3VXM - chains A and D of the 5 polymer chains in the assembly; structure by X-ray diffraction, 2.50 A resolution.

Chain A:
Name: HLA class I histocompatibility antigen, A-24 alpha chain
Organism: Homo sapiens
UniProtKB: P05534 (1A24_HUMAN); residues 1-274 here correspond to UniProt positions 25-298 (UniProt number = residue number + 24)
Chain sequence (275 residues; each row starts with the number of its first residue; numbering starts at 0):
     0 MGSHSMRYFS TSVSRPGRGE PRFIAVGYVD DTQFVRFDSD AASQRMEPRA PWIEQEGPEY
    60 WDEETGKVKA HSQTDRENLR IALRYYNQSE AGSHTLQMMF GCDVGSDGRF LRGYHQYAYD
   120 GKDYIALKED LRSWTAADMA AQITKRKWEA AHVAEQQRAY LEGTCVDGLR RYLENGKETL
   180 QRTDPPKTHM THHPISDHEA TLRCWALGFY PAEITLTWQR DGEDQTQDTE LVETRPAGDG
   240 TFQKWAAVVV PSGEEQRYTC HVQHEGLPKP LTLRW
Not modelled in the structure: 0
Sequence notes: expression tag (0)
Cystine bridges: Cys101-Cys164, Cys203-Cys259
Metal / ion sites: Co2+: Asp223 (shared with 2 residues of chain E)

Chain D:
Name: C1-28 TCR alpha chain
Organism: Homo sapiens
Chain sequence (211 residues; row label = number of the first residue in the row; numbering starts at 0):
     0 MAQSVTQPDI HITVSEGASL ELRCNYSYGA TPYLFWYVQS PGQGLQLLLK YFSGDTLVQG
    60 IKGFEAEFKR SQSSFNLRKP SVHWSDAAEY FCAVGAPSGA GSYQLTFGKG TKLSVIPNIQ
   120 NPDPAVYQLR DSKSSDKSVC LFTDFDSQTN VSQSKDSDVY ITDKCVLDMR SMDFKSNSAV
   180 AWSNKSDFAC ANAFNNSIIP EDTFFPSPES S
Not modelled in the structure: 0, 199-210
Cystine bridges: Cys23-Cys91, Cys139-Cys189
Metal / ion sites: Co2+: His10, Asp122 (shared with 1 residue of chain E)

Chain A / chain D interface:
Contacting residue pairs - 21 pairs, chain A then chain D:
  Glu58(A) with Ala1(D), hydrogen bond (side chain-backbone)
  Glu62(A) with Ala1(D); Gln2(D); Tyr27(D); Gly28(D), hydrogen bond (side chain-backbone)
  Gly65(A) with Pro96(D); Ser97(D); Gly100(D)
  Lys66(A) with Tyr27(D); Pro96(D)
  Lys68(A) with Gly98(D), hydrogen bond (side chain-backbone); Ala99(D)
  Ala69(A) with Gly100(D)
  His151(A) with Phe51(D); Ser52(D), hydrogen bond (side chain-backbone)
  Glu154(A) with Gly53(D)
  Gly162(A) with Arg69(D)
  Thr163(A) with Gly28(D); Ala29(D); Arg69(D), hydrogen bond
  Asp166(A) with Arg69(D), salt bridge
Other interface residues (no listed pair), chain A (14 interface residues in all): Thr64, Gln155, Ala158
Other interface residues (no listed pair), chain D (16 interface residues in all): Thr30, Tyr102
From the paper, about this interface:
  - specific contacts: Ala1(D)-Glu58(A) (hydrogen bond), Arg69(D)-Ala158(A), Arg69(D)-Thr163(A), Arg69(D)-Asp166(A) (salt bridge), Pro96(D)-Gly65(A), Pro96(D)-Ala69(A), Gly98(D)-Lys68(A) (hydrogen bond)
  - interface residues, chain A: Gly65(A), Ala69(A)
  - interface residues, chain D: Tyr27(D), Gly28(D), Thr30(D), Phe51(D), Ser52(D), Pro96(D)

Overview:
The interface between chain A and chain D involves 14 residues on one side and 16 on the other, with 5
hydrogen bonds and 1 salt bridge. Among the polar pairs are Asp166(A)-Arg69(D), Glu58(A)-Ala1(D) and
Glu62(A)-Gly28(D). The paper describes hydrogen bonds between Ala1(D) and Glu58(A) and Gly98(D) and Lys68(A);
contacts between Arg69(D) and Ala158(A), Arg69(D) and Thr163(A) and Pro96(D) and Gly65(A) among others; a salt
bridge between Arg69(D) and Asp166(A). The paper reports interface residues Gly65(A), Ala69(A) and Tyr27(D)
among others.
Chain A is HLA class I histocompatibility antigen, A-24 alpha chain and chain D is C1-28 TCR alpha chain, both
from Homo sapiens; the structure, The complex between C1-28 TCR and HLA-A24 bound to HIV-1 Nef134-10(2F)
peptide, was determined by X-ray diffraction (same publication as 3VXN, 3VXO, 3VXP, 3VXQ, 3VXR, 3VXS and 3
further entries).
